5ULD - chains A and B; structure by X-ray diffraction, 2.78 A resolution.

# Chain A (and B)
Molecule: Transporter, NadC family
Organism: Vibrio cholerae serotype O1 (strain ATCC 39315 / El Tor Inaba N16961)
Notes: chain B of this document is another copy of the same molecule, construct and numbering; everything in this record applies to it too
UniProtKB: Q9KNE0 (Q9KNE0_VIBCH); numbering as in UniProt (aligned over 18-462)
Amino-acid sequence (445 residues; numbered 18 to 462; the number before each row is that of its first residue):
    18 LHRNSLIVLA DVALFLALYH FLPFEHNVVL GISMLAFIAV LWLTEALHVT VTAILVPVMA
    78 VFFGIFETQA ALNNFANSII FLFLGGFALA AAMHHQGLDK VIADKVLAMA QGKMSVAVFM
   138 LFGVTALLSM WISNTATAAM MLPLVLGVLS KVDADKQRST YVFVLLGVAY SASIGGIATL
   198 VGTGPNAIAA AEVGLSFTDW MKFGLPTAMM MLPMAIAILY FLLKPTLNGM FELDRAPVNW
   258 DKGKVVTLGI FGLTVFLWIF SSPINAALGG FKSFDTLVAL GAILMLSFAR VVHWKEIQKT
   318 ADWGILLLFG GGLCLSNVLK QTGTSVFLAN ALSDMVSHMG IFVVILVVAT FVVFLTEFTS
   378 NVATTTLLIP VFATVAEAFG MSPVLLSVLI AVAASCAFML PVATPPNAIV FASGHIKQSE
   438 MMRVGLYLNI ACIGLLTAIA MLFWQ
Differences from the reference sequence: conflict Thr-200 (Ser in Q9KNE0), Gly-201 (Pro in Q9KNE0), Ile-322 (Val in Q9KNE0), Thr-376 (Ala in Q9KNE0), Val-379 (Thr in Q9KNE0), Thr-381 (Ser in Q9KNE0), Thr-382 (Ala in Q9KNE0), Thr-383 (Ala in Q9KNE0)
Ion coordination: Na+ site 1: Ser-146, Ser-150, Asn-151, Gly-199; Na+ site 2: Thr-373, Thr-376, Asn-378, Ala-420
What the authors report for this chain:
  - mutagenesis - S146A (Kd 36.9 mM): decreased binding to Na+
  - mutagenesis - T373A (Kd >800 mM): abolished binding to Na+

# How chain A and chain B interact
Contacting residue pairs - 77 pairs, chain A then chain B:
  His-19(A) with Arg-307(B)
  Asn-21(A) with Arg-307(B)
  Ser-22(A) with Phe-305(B)
  Val-25(A) with Phe-305(B), hydrophobic
  Ala-63(A) with Arg-307(B), hydrogen bond (backbone-side chain)
  Leu-64(A) with Phe-305(B), hydrophobic
  His-65(A) with Trp-311(B)
  Thr-67(A) with Trp-311(B)
  Val-68(A) with Leu-301(B); Ser-304(B)
  Ile-71(A) with Leu-297(B), hydrophobic; Ile-300(B), hydrophobic
  Leu-72(A) with Leu-301(B), hydrophobic
  Val-75(A) with Leu-301(B), hydrophobic
  Val-78(A) with Phe-288(B); Leu-294(B), hydrophobic
  Phe-79(A) with Phe-288(B); Leu-294(B), hydrophobic
  Glu-84(A) with Lys-289(B)
  Thr-85(A) with Lys-289(B); Ser-290(B), hydrogen bond (side chain-backbone); Leu-294(B)
  Gln-86(A) with Ala-93(B), hydrogen bond (side chain-backbone); Asn-94(B); Ser-95(B), hydrogen bond (side chain-backbone)
  Leu-89(A) with Ala-93(B); Phe-98(B), hydrophobic
  Asn-90(A) with Asn-90(B); Ala-93(B)
  Phe-92(A) with Phe-98(B), hydrophobic
  Ala-93(A) with Gln-86(B), hydrogen bond (backbone-side chain); Leu-89(B); Asn-90(B); Ala-93(B), hydrophobic
  Asn-94(A) with Gln-86(B)
  Ser-95(A) with Gln-86(B), hydrogen bond (backbone-side chain)
  Phe-98(A) with Leu-89(B), hydrophobic; Phe-92(B), hydrophobic
  Leu-101(A) with Leu-324(B), hydrophobic
  Phe-288(A) with Val-78(B); Phe-79(B)
  Lys-289(A) with Glu-84(B); Thr-85(B)
  Ser-290(A) with Thr-85(B), hydrogen bond (backbone-side chain)
  Leu-294(A) with Val-78(B), hydrophobic; Phe-79(B), hydrophobic; Thr-85(B)
  Leu-297(A) with Ile-71(B), hydrophobic
  Leu-301(A) with Val-68(B); Leu-72(B), hydrophobic; Val-75(B), hydrophobic
  Ser-304(A) with Leu-64(B); Val-68(B)
  Phe-305(A) with Ser-22(B); Val-25(B), hydrophobic; Leu-64(B), hydrophobic
  Arg-307(A) with His-19(B); Asn-21(B); Ala-63(B), hydrogen bond (side chain-backbone)
  Trp-311(A) with His-65(B); Thr-67(B); Gly-321(B); Leu-324(B), hydrophobic
  Gln-315(A) with Ala-318(B), hydrogen bond (side chain-backbone); Asp-319(B), hydrogen bond; Trp-320(B); Gly-321(B), hydrogen bond (side chain-backbone)
  Ala-318(A) with Gln-315(B), hydrogen bond (backbone-side chain)
  Asp-319(A) with Gln-315(B), hydrogen bond
  Trp-320(A) with Gln-315(B); Trp-320(B); Leu-324(B), hydrophobic
  Gly-321(A) with Trp-311(B); Gln-315(B), hydrogen bond (backbone-side chain)
  Leu-324(A) with Leu-101(B), hydrophobic; Trp-311(B), hydrophobic; Trp-320(B), hydrophobic
Also at the interface, not in a pair above, chain A (44 interface residues in all): Leu-26, Thr-293, Ile-300
Also at the interface, not in a pair above, chain B (44 interface residues in all): Leu-26, Thr-293

# Summary
The chain A/chain B interface involves 44 residues from each chain, with 14 hydrogen bonds. Among the polar
pairs are Ala-63(A)/Arg-307(B), Thr-85(A)/Ser-290(B) and Gln-86(A)/Ala-93(B). Ser-146(A), Ser-150(A),
Asn-151(A) and Gly-199(A) coordinate Na+ site 1. The paper reports that S146A of chain A reduces binding to
Na+; T373A of chain A abolishes binding to Na+.
Chain A and chain B are both Transporter, NadC family (Vibrio cholerae serotype O1 (strain ATCC 39315 / El Tor
Inaba N16961)); the structure, Structure and function of the divalent anion/Na+ symporter from Vibrio cholerae
and a humanized variant, was determined by X-ray diffraction (same publication as 5UL7, 5UL9 and 5ULE).
